Entry 1A1B (X-ray diffraction, 2.20 A resolution); this record covers chains A and B of the 4 polymer chains in the assembly.

[Chain A (and B)]
Molecule: C-src tyrosine kinase
Organism: Homo sapiens
Notes: EC 2.7.1.112; fragment: sh2 domain; chain B of this document is another copy of the same molecule, construct and numbering; everything in this record applies to it too
UniProtKB: P12931 (SRC_HUMAN); residues 144-249 here correspond to UniProt positions 143-248 (UniProt number = residue number - 1)
Chain sequence (107 residues; row label = number of the first residue in the row):
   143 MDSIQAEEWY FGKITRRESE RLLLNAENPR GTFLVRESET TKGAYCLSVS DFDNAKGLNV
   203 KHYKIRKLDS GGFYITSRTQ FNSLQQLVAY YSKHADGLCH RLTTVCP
Unresolved in the structure: 143-144 (chain B: 143-145)

[Interface between chain A and chain B]
Residue-residue contacts (12; chain A residue first):
  Thr-157(A) with Pro-249(B), hydrogen bond (side chain-backbone)
  Arg-158(A) with Ile-156(B)
  Arg-159(A) with Glu-150(B), salt bridge; Phe-153(B); Val-247(B); Cys-248(B), hydrogen bond (side chain-backbone); Pro-249(B)
  Arg-163(A) with Glu-150(B)
  Leu-166(A) with Gln-147(B)
  Glu-181(A) with Leu-164(B)
  Thr-182(A) with Glu-160(B); Arg-163(B), hydrogen bond (backbone-side chain)
Interface residues without a listed pair, chain A (8 interface residues in all): Glu-160

[In short]
8 residues of chain A face 10 of chain B across their interface; the contacts include 3 hydrogen bonds and 1
salt bridge. Among the polar pairs are Arg-159(A)/Glu-150(B), Thr-157(A)/Pro-249(B) and Arg-159(A)/Cys-248(B).
Chain A and chain B are both C-src tyrosine kinase (Homo sapiens); the structure, C-src (SH2 domain) complexed
with ace-phosphotyr-glu-(n,n-dipentyl amine), was determined by X-ray diffraction (same publication as 1A07,
1A08, 1A09, 1A1A, 1A1C and 1A1E).
